PDB entry 4PW5 | X-ray diffraction, 2.20 A resolution | chains A and D of the 4 polymer chains in the assembly

Chain A:
Molecule: E3 ubiquitin-protein ligase UHRF2
Source organism: Homo sapiens
Notes: EC 6.3.2.-
UniProt: Q96PU4 (UHRF2_HUMAN); residues 419-648 here = UniProt positions 419-648
Sequence (230 residues; each row starts with the number of its first residue):
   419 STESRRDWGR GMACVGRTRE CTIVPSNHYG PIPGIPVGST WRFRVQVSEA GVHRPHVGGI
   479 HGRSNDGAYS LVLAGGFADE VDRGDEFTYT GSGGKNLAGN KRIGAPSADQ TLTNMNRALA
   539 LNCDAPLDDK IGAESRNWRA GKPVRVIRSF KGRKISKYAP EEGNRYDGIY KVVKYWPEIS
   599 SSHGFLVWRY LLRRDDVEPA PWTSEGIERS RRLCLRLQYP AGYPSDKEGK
Disordered / not traced: 419-440, 513-524, 642-648
UniProt features mapped onto this chain:
  - mutagenesis: Lys548 (K548R: No effect on autosumoylation)

Chain D:
Molecule: 5hmC-containing DNA2
Sequence (12 nucleotides; row label = number of the first residue in the row):
     1 CCATCCGGAC CA
Disordered / not traced: 1

Interface between chain A and chain D:
Pairs across the interface - 10 pairs, chain A then chain D:
  His474(A) with DA9(D), sugar contact
  Val475(A) with DG7(D), base contact; DG8(D), base contact
  His479(A) with DC10(D), phosphate contact; DC11(D), salt bridge to the phosphate
  Gly480(A) with DC11(D), sugar contact
  Arg481(A) with DC11(D), salt bridge to the phosphate; DA12(D), phosphate contact
  Ser482(A) with DA12(D), hydrogen bond to the phosphate
  Asn532(A) with DA12(D), sugar contact
Other interface residues (no listed pair), chain A (9 interface residues in all): Arg472, Met533

Summary:
9 residues of chain A and 6 residues of chain D are in contact, with 1 hydrogen bond and 2 salt bridges. Polar
pairs include Ser482(A)-DA12(D), His479(A)-DC11(D) and Arg481(A)-DC11(D). Curated annotation (UniProt) lists
one mutagenesis site on chain A.
Chain A is E3 ubiquitin-protein ligase UHRF2 (Homo sapiens) and chain D is 5hmC-containing DNA2; the
structure, structure of UHRF2-SRA in complex with a 5hmC-containing DNA, complex I, was determined by X-ray
diffraction (same publication as 4PW6 and 4PW7).
